Entry 7DTU (electron microscopy, 4.40 A resolution (low resolution: residue-level contacts below are approximate; hydrogen-bond / salt-bridge calls are withheld)); this record covers chains A and B.

# Chain A (and B)
Name: Extracellular calcium-sensing receptor
Organism: Homo sapiens
Notes: chain B of this document is another copy of the same molecule, construct and numbering; everything in this record applies to it too
UniProtKB: P41180 (CASR_HUMAN); numbering as in UniProt (aligned over 20-1078)
Chain sequence (1099 residues; numbered -10 to 1088; the number before each row is that of its first residue; numbers below 1 keep their minus sign (Met-10 is residue -10)):
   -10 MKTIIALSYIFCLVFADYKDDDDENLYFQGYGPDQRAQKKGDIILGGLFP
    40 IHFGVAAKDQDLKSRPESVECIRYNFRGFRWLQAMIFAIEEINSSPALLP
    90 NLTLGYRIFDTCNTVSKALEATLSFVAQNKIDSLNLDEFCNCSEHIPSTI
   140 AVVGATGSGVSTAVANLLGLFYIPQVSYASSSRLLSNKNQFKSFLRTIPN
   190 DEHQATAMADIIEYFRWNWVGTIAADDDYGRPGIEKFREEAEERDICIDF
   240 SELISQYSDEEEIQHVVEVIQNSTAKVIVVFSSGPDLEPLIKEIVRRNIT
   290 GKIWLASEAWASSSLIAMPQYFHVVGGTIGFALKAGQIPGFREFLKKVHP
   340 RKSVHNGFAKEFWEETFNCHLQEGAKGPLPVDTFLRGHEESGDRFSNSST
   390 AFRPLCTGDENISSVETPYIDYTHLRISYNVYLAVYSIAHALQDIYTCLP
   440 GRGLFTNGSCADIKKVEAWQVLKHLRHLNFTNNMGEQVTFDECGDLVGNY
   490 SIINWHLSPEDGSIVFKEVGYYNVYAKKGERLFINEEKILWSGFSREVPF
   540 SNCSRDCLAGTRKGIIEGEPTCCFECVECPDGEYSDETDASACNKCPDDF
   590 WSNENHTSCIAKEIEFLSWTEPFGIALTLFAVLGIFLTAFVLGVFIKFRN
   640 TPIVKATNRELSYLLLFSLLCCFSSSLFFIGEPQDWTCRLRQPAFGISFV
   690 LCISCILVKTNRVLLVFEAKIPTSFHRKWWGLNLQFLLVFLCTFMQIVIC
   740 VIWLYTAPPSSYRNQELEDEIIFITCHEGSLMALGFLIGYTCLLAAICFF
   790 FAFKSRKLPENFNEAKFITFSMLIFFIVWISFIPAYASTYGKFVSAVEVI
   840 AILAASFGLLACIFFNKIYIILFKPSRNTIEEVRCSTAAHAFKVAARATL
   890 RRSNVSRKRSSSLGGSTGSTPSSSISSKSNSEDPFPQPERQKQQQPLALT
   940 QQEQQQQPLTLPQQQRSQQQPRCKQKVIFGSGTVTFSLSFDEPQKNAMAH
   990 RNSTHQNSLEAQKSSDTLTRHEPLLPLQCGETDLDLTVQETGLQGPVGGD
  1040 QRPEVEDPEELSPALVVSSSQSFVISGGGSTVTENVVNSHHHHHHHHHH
Unresolved in the structure: -10 to 20, 363-390, 638-648, 702-723, 860-1088
Differences from the reference sequence: initiating methionine (-10); expression tag (-9 to 19, 1079-1088)
Swiss-Prot annotation at these positions:
  - region: Phe637 to Arg648 (Intracellular loop 1 (ICL1)), Thr699 to Asn722 (Intracellular loop 2 (ICL2)), Phe790 to Lys805 (Intracellular loop 3 (ICL3)), Ala880 to Ser900 (Interaction with RNF19A), Arg890 to Arg898 (Arginine-rich retention motif)
  - binding site (phosphate): Arg66 to Trp70, Arg415 to Ser417
  - binding site (Ca(2+)): Ile81, Ser84, Leu87, Leu88, Thr100, Thr145, Ser170, Pro188, Asp190, Glu231, Asp234, Glu297, Tyr489, Gly557
  - binding site (L-tryptophan): Ser147, Ala168, Ser170, Glu297
  - binding site (spermine): Asp238, Ser240
  - site: Cys482 (Important for ability of agonist AMG 416 to activate G-protein-coupled receptor activity)
  - modified residue: Thr888 (Phosphothreonine), Ser892 (Phosphoserine), Ser899 (Phosphoserine), Ser920 (Phosphoserine), Ser1061 (Phosphoserine)
  - glycosylation (N-linked (GlcNAc...) asparagine): Asn90, Asn130, Asn261, Asn287, Asn386, Asn400, Asn446, Asn468, Asn488, Asn541, Asn594
  - natural variant: Gly21 (G21R: In HHC1), Gln27 (Q27R: Found in a patient with primary hyperparathyroidism detected at adulthood), Lys29 (K29E: In HYPOC1), Pro39 (P39A: In HHC1), Phe42 (F42S: In HHC1), Lys47 (K47N: In HYPOC1), Ser53 (S53P: In HHC1), Pro55 (P55L: In HHC1), Arg62 (R62M: In HHC1), Arg66 (R66C: In HHC1; R66H: In HHC1), Ile81 (I81M: In HHC1), Thr100 (T100I: In NSHPT), 91 further natural variant entries in UniProt
  - mutagenesis: Lys29 (K29A/N/E/D: Increased calcium sensitivity; K29R: Does not affect calcium sensitivity), Leu51 (L51A: Decreased calcium-induced G-protein-coupled receptor activity), Arg69 (R69E: Abolishes G-protein coupled receptor signaling pathway), Trp70 (W70A: Abolished calcium-induced G-protein-coupled receptor activity), Asn102 (N102I: Abolishes G-protein coupled receptor activity), Thr145 (T145A: Abolished calcium-induced G-protein-coupled receptor activity; T145I: Reduced calcium-induced G-protein-coupled receptor activity), Ser147 (S147A: Abolished calcium-induced G-protein-coupled receptor activity), Ser170 (S170A: Abolished calcium-induced G-protein-coupled receptor activity; S170K: Reduced calcium-induced G-protein-coupled receptor activity), Asp190 (D190A: Reduced calcium-induced G-protein-coupled receptor activity; D190K: Reduced calcium-induced G-protein-coupled receptor activity), Gln193 (Q193A: Reduced calcium-induced G-protein-coupled receptor activity), Asp216 (D216A: Strongly reduced calcium-induced G-protein-coupled receptor activity), Tyr218 (Y218A: Abolished calcium-induced G-protein-coupled receptor activity; Y218S: Abolished calcium-induced G-protein-coupled receptor activity), 37 further mutagenesis entries in UniProt
Cystine bridges: Cys60-Cys101, Cys358-Cys395, Cys437-Cys449, Cys542-Cys562, Cys546-Cys565, Cys568-Cys582, Cys585-Cys598, Cys677-Cys765
Covalent attachments: N-acetylglucosamine (NAG) linked to Asn287, Asn446, Asn468, Asn488, Asn541
Residues lining bound ligands: tryptophan (TRP): Thr145, Gly146, Ser147, Ala168, Ser169, Ser170, Tyr218, Ser272, Gly273, Glu297, Ala298
From the paper describing this entry:
  - mutagenesis - L51A, F444A, W458A, G557E, I603A/F605A, I761A/F762A/I763A, F762A, A824K, S827K: decreased signaling in response to Ca2+

# Interface between chain A and chain B
Pairs across the interface - 45 pairs, chain A then chain B:
  Gly21(A) with Asp121(B); Ser122(B)
  Gln49(A) with Tyr161(B)
  Asp50(A) with Lys462(B)
  Leu51(A) with Trp458(B); Leu461(B); Lys462(B); Arg465(B)
  Lys52(A) with Phe444(B); Thr445(B)
  Ser53(A) with Trp458(B)
  Arg54(A) with Glu456(B); Trp458(B)
  Pro55(A) with Tyr161(B); Trp458(B)
  Ser105(A) with Leu159(B)
  Leu108(A) with Leu159(B)
  Leu112(A) with Ser122(B); Phe160(B)
  Asp121(A) with Gly21(B)
  Ser122(A) with Gly21(B); Leu112(B)
  Leu125(A) with Glu133(B); Ile135(B)
  Phe128(A) with Cys129(B)
  Cys129(A) with Phe128(B); Cys129(B)
  Glu133(A) with Leu125(B)
  Ile135(A) with Leu125(B)
  Leu159(A) with Ser105(B); Leu108(B)
  Phe160(A) with Leu112(B)
  Tyr161(A) with Gln49(B); Pro55(B)
  Phe444(A) with Lys52(B)
  Thr445(A) with Lys52(B)
  Glu456(A) with Arg54(B)
  Trp458(A) with Leu51(B); Ser53(B); Arg54(B); Pro55(B)
  Leu461(A) with Leu51(B)
  Lys462(A) with Asp50(B); Leu51(B)
  Arg465(A) with Leu51(B)
Other interface residues (no listed pair), chain A (31 interface residues in all): Glu56, Lys119, Leu443
Other interface residues (no listed pair), chain B (32 interface residues in all): Glu56, Ser113, Lys119, Leu443

# Summary
31 residues of chain A and 32 residues of chain B are in contact. Bound to chain A: tryptophan. Covalently
linked N-acetylglucosamine: at Asn287(A), Asn446(A), Asn468(A), Asn488(A) and Asn541(A). From the paper: L51A,
F444A and W458A of chain A, among others, reduce signaling in response to Ca2+; 9 substitutions were tested in
all.
Both chains are Extracellular calcium-sensing receptor (Homo sapiens). Entry 7DTU (Human Calcium-Sensing
Receptor bound with L-Trp) was determined by electron microscopy together with 7DTT, 7DTV and 7DTW from the
same study.
